Entry 7WFG (electron microscopy, 4.33 A resolution (low resolution: residue-level contacts below are approximate; hydrogen-bond / salt-bridge calls are withheld)); this record covers chains J and M of the 9 polymer chains in the assembly.

# Chain J
Name: NAD(P)H-quinone oxidoreductase subunit J, chloroplastic
Source organism: Arabidopsis thaliana
Notes: EC 7.1.1.-
UniProtKB: P56754 (NDHJ_ARATH); numbering as in UniProt (aligned over 1-158)
Chain sequence (158 residues; row label = number of the first residue in the row):
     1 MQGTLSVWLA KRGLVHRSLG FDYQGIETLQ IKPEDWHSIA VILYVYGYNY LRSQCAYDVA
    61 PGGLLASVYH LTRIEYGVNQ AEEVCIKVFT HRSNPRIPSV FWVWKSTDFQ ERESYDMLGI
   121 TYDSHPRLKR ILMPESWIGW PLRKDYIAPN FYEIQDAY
Not modelled in the structure: 1-2, 158

# Chain M
Name: NAD(P)H-quinone oxidoreductase subunit M, chloroplastic
Source organism: Arabidopsis thaliana
Notes: EC 7.1.1.-
UniProtKB: Q2V2S7 (NDHM_ARATH); residue numbers follow UniProt; this construct covers 1-217
Chain sequence (217 residues; each row starts with the number of its first residue):
     1 MVAAFSYTAC TKLSLLHPSM VAQIRPRTTQ KAFVVTNPEQ DSTLEVQETE TLKEEQSTEK
    61 MKKQPTPLRP VEKQLNVKSK GMGDFGGQWL SSVTRHVRIY AAYIDPETCE FDQSQMDKLT
   121 LILDPTEEFV WDDESCNKVY SYFQELVDHY EGAPLTEYTL RLIGSDVEHY IRKMLFDGEI
   181 QYNMDARVLN FSMGKPRVQF NTSNIEGGGD GQPQEDA
Not modelled in the structure: 1-86, 111-113, 200-217

# Interface between chain J and chain M
Residue-residue contacts (21):
  Pro134(J) - Arg161(M)
  Ser136(J) - Thr156(M)
  Ser136(J) - Glu157(M)
  Ser136(J) - Tyr158(M)
  Trp137(J) - Tyr158(M)
  Trp137(J) - Arg161(M)
  Ile138(J) - Tyr158(M)
  Pro149(J) - Tyr158(M)
  Asn150(J) - Ser165(M)
  Asn150(J) - His169(M)
  Phe151(J) - Tyr158(M)
  Phe151(J) - Leu162(M)
  Phe151(J) - Ser165(M)
  Tyr152(J) - Ser165(M)
  Tyr152(J) - Glu168(M)
  Tyr152(J) - Arg172(M)
  Glu153(J) - Arg161(M)
  Glu153(J) - Ser165(M)
  Ala157(J) - Arg172(M)
  Ala157(J) - Ser192(M)
  Ala157(J) - Met193(M)
Interface residues without a listed pair, chain J (11 interface residues in all): Gln155
Interface residues without a listed pair, chain M (12 interface residues in all): Gly194

# In short
Chain J and chain M form an interface of 11 and 12 residues respectively.
Chain J is NAD(P)H-quinone oxidoreductase subunit J, chloroplastic and chain M is NAD(P)H-quinone
oxidoreductase subunit M, chloroplastic, both from Arabidopsis thaliana; the structure, Subcomplexes A and E
in NDH complex from Arabidopsis, was determined by electron microscopy, deposited together with 7WFD and 7WFE.
